Entry 8T59 (X-ray diffraction, 2.00 A resolution); this record covers chains B and E of the 3 polymer chains in the assembly.

# Chain B
Protein: Para.09 light chain
Source organism: synthetic construct
Chain sequence (219 residues; each row starts with the number of its first residue):
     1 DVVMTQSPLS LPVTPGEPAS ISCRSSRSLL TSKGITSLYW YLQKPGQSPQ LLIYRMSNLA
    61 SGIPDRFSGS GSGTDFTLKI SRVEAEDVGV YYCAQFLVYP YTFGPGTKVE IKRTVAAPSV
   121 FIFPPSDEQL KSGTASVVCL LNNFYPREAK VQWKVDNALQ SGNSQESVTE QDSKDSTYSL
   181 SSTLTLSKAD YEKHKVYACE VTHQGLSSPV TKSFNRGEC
Disordered / not traced: 219
Disulfide bonds: C23-C93, C139-C199
Metal / ion sites: Zn2+ site 1: D1, D156, H194 (shared with 1 residue of chain A); Zn2+ site 2: E84, E86 (shared with 2 residues of chain D); Zn2+ site 3: N142, N143 (shared with 1 residue of chain A; 1 residue of chain C)

# Chain E
Protein: Triggering receptor expressed on myeloid cells 2
UniProtKB: Q9NZC2 (TREM2_HUMAN); residue numbers follow UniProt; this construct covers 148-166
Chain sequence (19 residues; row label = number of the first residue in the row):
   148 ESFEDAHVEH SISRSLLEG
Disordered / not traced: 148-149, 165-166
Metal / ion sites: Zn2+ near H157 (its only coordinating residue here)
Reported in the primary citation:
  - disease-associated variants - H157Y: unchanged binding to Antibody Para.09
  - mutagenesis - S158A: unchanged binding to Para.09
  - mutagenesis - H157Y: unchanged binding to Antibody Para.09
  - mutagenesis - S158A: decreased binding to antibody 3.10C2
  - disease-associated variants - H157Y: unchanged binding to antibody 3.10C2
  - mutagenesis - H157Y: unchanged binding to antibody 3.10C2

# Interface between chain B and chain E
Contacting residue pairs - 15 pairs, chain B then chain E:
  T31(B) - F150(E)
  T31(B) - E151(E)
  S32(B) - E151(E)  hydrogen bond
  S37(B) - D152(E)  hydrogen bond
  Y39(B) - D152(E)  hydrogen bond
  Y54(B) - V155(E)  hydrophobic
  R55(B) - D152(E)  salt bridge
  R55(B) - A153(E)
  R55(B) - H154(E)
  R55(B) - V155(E)
  R55(B) - E156(E)  salt bridge
  F96(B) - H154(E)  hydrogen bond (backbone-side chain)
  L97(B) - F150(E)
  L97(B) - E151(E)
  Y101(B) - H154(E)  hydrogen bond
Interface residues without a listed pair, chain B (10 interface residues in all): K33
From the paper, about this interface:
  - hot spots on chain E (mutagenesis) - D152A: decreased binding to Para.09 heavy chain
  - hot spots on chain E (mutagenesis) - H154A: decreased binding to antibody 3.10C2

# Overview
The interface between chain B and chain E involves 10 residues on one side and 7 on the other, with 5 hydrogen
bonds and 2 salt bridges. Polar contacts include R55(B)-D152(E), R55(B)-E156(E) and S32(B)-E151(E). The paper
reports that S158A and H154A of chain E reduce binding to antibody 3.10C2; D152A of chain E reduces binding to
Para.09 heavy chain.
Chain B is Para.09 light chain (synthetic construct) and chain E is Triggering receptor expressed on myeloid
cells 2; the structure, Crystal structure of Para.09 bound to TREM2, was determined by X-ray diffraction
together with 8T51 from the same study.
